PDB entry 7D1Z | electron microscopy, 3.15 A resolution | chains G and J of the 11 polymer chains in the assembly

[Chain G]
Protein: Histone H2A type 1-B/E
Source organism: Homo sapiens
UniProtKB: P04908 (H2A1B_HUMAN); residues 1-129 here correspond to UniProt positions 2-130 (UniProt number = residue number + 1)
Sequence (133 residues; row label = number of the first residue in the row; numbers below 1 keep their minus sign (Gly-3 is residue -3)):
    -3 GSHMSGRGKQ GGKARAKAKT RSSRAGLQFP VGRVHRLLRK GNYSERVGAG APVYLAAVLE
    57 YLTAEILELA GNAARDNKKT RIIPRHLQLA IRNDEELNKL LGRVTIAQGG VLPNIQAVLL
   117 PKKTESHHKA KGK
Disordered / not traced: -3 to 9, 119-129
Sequence notes: expression tag (-3 to 0)
Swiss-Prot annotation at these positions:
  - modified residue: Ser1 (N-acetylserine), Arg3 (Citrulline), Lys5 (N6-(2-hydroxyisobutyryl)lysine), Lys9 (N6-(2-hydroxyisobutyryl)lysine), Lys13 (N6-(beta-hydroxybutyryl)lysine), Lys36 (N6-(2-hydroxyisobutyryl)lysine), Lys74 (N6-(2-hydroxyisobutyryl)lysine), Lys75 (N6-(2-hydroxyisobutyryl)lysine), Lys95 (N6-(2-hydroxyisobutyryl)lysine), Gln104 (N5-methylglutamine), Lys118 (N6-(2-hydroxyisobutyryl)lysine), Lys119 (N6-crotonyllysine), Thr120 (Phosphothreonine), Lys125 (N6-crotonyllysine)
  - cross-link (Glycyl lysine isopeptide (Lys-Gly)): Lys13 (interchain with G-Cter in ubiquitin), Lys15 (interchain with G-Cter in ubiquitin), Lys119 (interchain with G-Cter in ubiquitin)

[Chain J]
Molecule: 145-nt DNA strand
Sequence (145 nucleotides; numbered -72 to 72; the number before each row is that of its first residue; numbers below 1 keep their minus sign (DA-72 is residue -72)):
   -72 ATCGATGTAT ATATCTGACA CGTGCCTGGA GACTAGGGAG TAATCCCCTT GGCGGTTAAA
   -12 ACGCGGGGGA CAGCGCGTAC GTGCGTTTAA GCGGTGCTAG AGCTGTCTAC GACCAATTGA
    48 GCGGCCTCGG CACCGGGATT CTGAT

[How chain G and chain J interact]
Pairs across the interface - 17 pairs, chain G then chain J:
  Ala10(G) - DG-42(J)  sugar contact
  Arg11(G) - DG-42(J)  phosphate contact
  Arg11(G) - DA-41(J)  phosphate contact
  Ala12(G) - DA-41(J)  phosphate contact
  Ala14(G) - DA-43(J)  phosphate contact
  Ala14(G) - DG-42(J)  sugar contact
  Lys15(G) - DA-43(J)  phosphate contact
  Lys15(G) - DG-42(J)  phosphate contact
  Thr16(G) - DA-43(J)  phosphate contact
  Arg17(G) - DA-43(J)  salt bridge to the phosphate
  Arg20(G) - DG-42(J)  salt bridge to the phosphate
  Gly28(G) - DA-43(J)  phosphate contact
  Arg29(G) - DG-44(J)  phosphate contact
  Arg32(G) - DG-45(J)  phosphate contact
  Arg32(G) - DG-44(J)  salt bridge to the phosphate
  Arg42(G) - DG-37(J)  base contact
  Arg77(G) - DC-54(J)  sugar contact
Interface residues without a listed pair, chain J (9 interface residues in all): DA-53, DG-35

[Summary]
13 residues of chain G and 9 residues of chain J are in contact; the contacts include 3 salt bridges. Polar
contacts include Arg17(G)-DA-43(J), Arg20(G)-DG-42(J) and Arg32(G)-DG-44(J).
Here chain G is Histone H2A type 1-B/E (Homo sapiens) and chain J is a 145-nt DNA strand. Entry 7D1Z (Cryo-EM
structure of SET8-nucleosome complex) was determined by electron microscopy together with 7D20 from the same
study.
